8S70 - chains D and T; structure by electron microscopy, 4.20 A resolution (low resolution: residue-level contacts below are approximate; hydrogen-bond / salt-bridge calls are withheld).

[Chain D]
Molecule: Protein RecA
Organism: Pseudomonas aeruginosa
Reference sequence: P08280 (RECA_PSEAE); residues 2-328 here = UniProt positions 2-328
Sequence (328 residues; row label = number of the first residue in the row):
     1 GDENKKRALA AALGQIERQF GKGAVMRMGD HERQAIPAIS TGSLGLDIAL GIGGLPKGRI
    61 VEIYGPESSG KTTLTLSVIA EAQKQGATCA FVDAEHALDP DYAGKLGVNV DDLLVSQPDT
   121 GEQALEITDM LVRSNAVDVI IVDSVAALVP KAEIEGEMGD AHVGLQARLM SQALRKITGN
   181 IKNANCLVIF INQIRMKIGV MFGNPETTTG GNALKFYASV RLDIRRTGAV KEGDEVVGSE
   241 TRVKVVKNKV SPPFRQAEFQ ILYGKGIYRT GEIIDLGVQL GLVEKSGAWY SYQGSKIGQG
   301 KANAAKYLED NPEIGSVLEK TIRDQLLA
Sequence notes: expression tag (1)
Residues lining bound ligands: ATP-gamma-S (AGS; phosphothiophosphoric acid-adenylate ester): Glu67, Ser68, Ser69, Gly70, Lys71, Thr72, Thr73, Leu74, Asp99, Tyr102, Phe216, Ser239, Lys247, Asn248, Lys249, Val250, Ser251, Pro252, Pro253, Tyr263
Curated features (UniProtKB/Swiss-Prot):
  - binding site (ATP): Gly65 to Thr72
What the authors report for this chain:
  - binding site for ATP-gamma-S: Lys247, Lys249
  - binding site for the 4-nt DNA strand (chain T): Ser171, Arg175, Arg195, Thr209, Gly210, Gly211, Asn212
  - mutagenesis - M201A: unchanged binding to the 4-nt DNA strand (chain T)
  - mutagenesis - F202A: decreased binding to the 4-nt DNA strand (chain T)

[Chain T]
Molecule: 4-nt DNA strand
Sequence (4 nucleotides; row label = number of the first residue in the row):
    33 TTTT

[Interface between chain D and chain T]
Contacting residue pairs - 15 pairs, chain D then chain T:
  Val163(D) - DT34(T)
  Val163(D) - DT35(T)
  Gly164(D) - DT33(T)
  Gly164(D) - DT34(T)
  Ala167(D) - DT34(T)
  Arg168(D) - DT33(T)
  Ser171(D) - DT33(T)
  Arg175(D) - DT33(T)
  Arg195(D) - DT36(T)
  Lys197(D) - DT36(T)
  Ile198(D) - DT36(T)
  Thr209(D) - DT36(T)
  Gly211(D) - DT34(T)
  Gly211(D) - DT35(T)
  Asn212(D) - DT34(T)
Also at the interface, not in a pair above, chain D (13 interface residues in all): Gly210

[Overview]
The interface between chain D and chain T involves 13 residues on one side and 4 on the other. Bound to chain
D: ATP-gamma-S. The paper reports a binding site for the 4-nt DNA strand (chain T) at Ser171(D), Arg175(D) and
Arg195(D) among others; F202A of chain D reduces binding to the 4-nt DNA strand (chain T).
Chain D is Protein RecA (Pseudomonas aeruginosa) and chain T is a 4-nt DNA strand; the structure, Cryo-EM
structure of Pseudomonas aeruginosa recombinase A (RecA) in complex with ssDNA 72mer and ATPgS, was determined
by electron microscopy (same publication as 8S7G and 8B0V).
